PDB entry 6ZLR | X-ray diffraction, 3.10 A resolution | chains EEE and LLL of the 3 polymer chains in the assembly

== Chain EEE ==
Name: Spike glycoprotein
Source organism: Severe acute respiratory syndrome coronavirus 2
UniProt: P0DTC2 (SPIKE_SARS2); residues 319-541 here = UniProt positions 319-541
Sequence (231 residues; numbered 319 to 549; the number before each row is that of its first residue):
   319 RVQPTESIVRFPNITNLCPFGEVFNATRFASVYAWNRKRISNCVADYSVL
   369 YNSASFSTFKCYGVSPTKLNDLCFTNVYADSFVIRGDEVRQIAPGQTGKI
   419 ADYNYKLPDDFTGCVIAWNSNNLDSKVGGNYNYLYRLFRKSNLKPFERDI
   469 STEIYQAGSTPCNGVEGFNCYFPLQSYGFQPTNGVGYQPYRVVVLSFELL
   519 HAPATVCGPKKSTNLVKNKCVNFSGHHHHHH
Unresolved in the structure: 319-332, 529-549
Construct notes: expression tag (542-549)
Disulfides: Cys336-Cys361, Cys379-Cys432, Cys391-Cys525, Cys480-Cys488
Covalent attachments: N-acetylglucosamine (NAG) linked to Asn343
Curated features (UniProtKB/Swiss-Prot):
  - region: Arg403 to Asp405 (Integrin-binding motif), Asn448 to Phe456 (Immunodominant HLA epitope recognized by the CD8+)
  - glycosylation: Thr323 (O-linked (GalNAc) threonine), Ser325 (O-linked (HexNAc...) serine), Asn331 (N-linked (GlcNAc...) (complex) asparagine), Asn343 (N-linked (GlcNAc...) (complex) asparagine)
  - natural variant: Gly339 (G339D: In strain: Omicron/BA.1, Omicron/BA.2 and 4 more; G339H: In strain: Omicron/BA.2.75, Omicron/XBB.1.5 and 1 more), Arg346 (R346K: In strain: Mu/B.1.621; R346T: In strain: Omicron/BQ.1.1, Omicron/XBB.1.5 and 1 more), Leu368 (L368I: In strain: Omicron/XBB.1.5, Omicron/EG.5.1), Ser371 (S371F: In strain: Omicron/BA.2, Omicron/BA.2.12.1 and 6 more; S371L: In strain: Omicron/BA.1), Ser373 (S373P: In strain: Omicron/BA.1, Omicron/BA.2 and 7 more), Ser375 (S375F: In strain: Omicron/BA.1, Omicron/BA.2 and 7 more), Thr376 (T376A: In strain: Omicron/BA.2, Omicron/BA.2.12.1 and 5 more), Asp405 (D405N: In strain: Omicron/BA.2, Omicron/BA.2.12.1 and 6 more), Arg408 (R408S: In strain: Omicron/BA.2, Omicron/BA.2.12.1 and 6 more), Lys417 (K417N: In strain: Beta/B.1.351, Omicron/BA.1 and 8 more; K417T: In strain: Gamma/P.1), Asn440 (N440K: In strain: Omicron/BA.1, Omicron/BA.2 and 7 more), Lys444 (K444T: In strain: Omicron/BQ.1.1), 16 further natural variant entries in UniProt
  - mutagenesis: Asn331 (N331Q: Reduced viral infectivity), Asn343 (N343Q: Reduced viral infectivity), Leu452 (L452R: Increased resistance to neutralizing antibodies. Decreases HLA binding to NF9 epitope. Increased binding affinity to human ACE2), Tyr453 (Y453F: Decreased HLA binding to NF9 epitope. Increased binding affinity to human ACE2), Ala475 (A475V: Increased resistance to neutralizing antibodies), Val483 (V483A: Increased resistance to neutralizing antibodies), Glu484 (E484D: Increased replication in human TMEM106B overexpressing cells), Phe490 (F490L: Increased resistance to neutralizing antibodies and human covalescent sera neutralization), Gln493 (Q493N: Reduced host ACE2-binding affinity in vitro; Q493Y: Reduced host ACE2-binding affinity in vitro), Asn501 (N501T: Reduced host ACE2-binding affinity in vitro; N501Y: Increased binding affinity to human ACE2), His519 (H519P: Increased resistance to human covalescent sera neutralization)

== Chain LLL ==
Name: CR3022 fab light chain
Source organism: Homo sapiens
Notes: antibody fragment or engineered binder
Sequence (221 residues; each row starts with the number of its first residue):
     1 DIQLTQSPDSLAVSLGERATINCKSSQSVLYSSINKNYLAWYQQKPGQPP
    51 KLLIYWASTRESGVPDRFSGSGSGTDFTLTISSLQAEDVAVYYCQQYYST
   101 PYTFGQGTKVEIKRTVAAPSVFIFPPSDEQLKSGTASVVCLLNNFYPREA
   151 KVQWKVDNALQSGNSQESVTEQDSKDSTYSLSSTLTLSKADYEKHKVYAC
   201 EVTHQGLSSPVTKSFNRGECS
Unresolved in the structure: 220-221
Disulfides: Cys23-Cys94, Cys140-Cys200

== Interface between chain EEE and chain LLL ==
Contacting residue pairs (12):
  Gly381(EEE) - Tyr38(LLL)  hydrogen bond (backbone-side chain)
  Lys386(EEE) - Tyr55(LLL)
  Lys386(EEE) - Glu61(LLL)  salt bridge
  Leu390(EEE) - Trp56(LLL)  hydrophobic
  Phe392(EEE) - Ile34(LLL)  hydrophobic
  Asp428(EEE) - Tyr31(LLL)
  Asp428(EEE) - Ser33(LLL)
  Phe429(EEE) - Tyr31(LLL)
  Thr430(EEE) - Tyr31(LLL)
  Thr430(EEE) - Ser33(LLL)
  Leu517(EEE) - Ser33(LLL)  hydrogen bond (backbone-backbone)
  Leu517(EEE) - Ile34(LLL)  hydrophobic
Other interface residues (no listed pair), chain EEE (11 interface residues in all): Val382, Phe515, Glu516
Other interface residues (no listed pair), chain LLL (8 interface residues in all): Ser32

== Overview ==
11 residues of chain EEE face 8 of chain LLL across their interface; the contacts include 2 hydrogen bonds and
1 salt bridge. Polar pairs include Lys386(EEE)-Glu61(LLL), Gly381(EEE)-Tyr38(LLL) and Leu517(EEE)-Ser33(LLL).
N-acetylglucosamine is covalently linked to Asn343(EEE).
Here chain EEE is Spike glycoprotein (Severe acute respiratory syndrome coronavirus 2) and chain LLL is CR3022
fab light chain (Homo sapiens). Entry 6ZLR (Soaking competent crystal form of the SARS-CoV-2 Receptor Binding
Domain (RBD):CR3022 complex) was determined by X-ray diffraction.
